PDB entry 2FV1 | X-ray diffraction, 1.73 A resolution | chain A

== Chain A ==
Protein: Unsaturated glucuronyl hydrolase
Source organism: Bacillus sp
Notes: EC 3.2.1.-
UniProtKB: Q9RC92 (UGL_BACGL); residues 1-377 here = UniProt positions 1-377
Chain sequence (377 residues; numbered 1 to 377; the number before each row is that of its first residue):
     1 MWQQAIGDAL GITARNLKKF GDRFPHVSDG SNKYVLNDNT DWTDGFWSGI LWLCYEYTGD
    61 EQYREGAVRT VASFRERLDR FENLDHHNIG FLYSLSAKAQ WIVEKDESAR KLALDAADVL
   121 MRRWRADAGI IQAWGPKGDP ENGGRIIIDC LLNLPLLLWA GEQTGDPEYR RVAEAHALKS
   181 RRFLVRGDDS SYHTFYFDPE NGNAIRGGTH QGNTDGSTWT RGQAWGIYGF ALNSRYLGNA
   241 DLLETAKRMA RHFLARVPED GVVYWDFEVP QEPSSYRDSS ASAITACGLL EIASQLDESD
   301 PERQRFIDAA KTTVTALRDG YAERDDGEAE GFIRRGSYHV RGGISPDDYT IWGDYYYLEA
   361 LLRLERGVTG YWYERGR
Modified residues: Asn88 (glycosylation site)
Construct notes: engineered mutation Asn88 (Asp in Q9RC92)
Swiss-Prot annotation at these positions:
  - active site: Asp149 (Proton donor)
  - mutagenesis: Asp149 (D149N: Large decrease in activity, but no significant conformational change), His339 (H339S: Shows higher affinity for unsaturated chondroitin disaccharide sulfated at C-6 position of GalNAc residue (delta6S)), Gly342 (G342S: Shows higher affinity for unsaturated chondroitin disaccharide sulfated at C-6 position of GalNAc residue (delta6S)), Ile344 (I344K: Shows higher affinity for unsaturated chondroitin disaccharide sulfated at C-6 position of GalNAc residue (delta6S))

== Summary ==
Curated annotation (UniProt) lists active-site residue Asp149 and 4 mutagenesis sites.
Chain A is Unsaturated glucuronyl hydrolase (Bacillus sp); the structure, UGL_D88N/dGlcA-GlcNAc, was
determined by X-ray diffraction, deposited together with 2FUZ and 2FV0.
